Entry 4WJO (X-ray diffraction, 1.46 A resolution); this record covers chains A and B.

# Chain A
Molecule: Small ubiquitin-related modifier 1
Source organism: Homo sapiens
Notes: fragment: sumo1
UniProtKB: P63165 (SUMO1_HUMAN); residues 17-97 here = UniProt positions 17-97
Amino-acid sequence (83 residues; row label = number of the first residue in the row):
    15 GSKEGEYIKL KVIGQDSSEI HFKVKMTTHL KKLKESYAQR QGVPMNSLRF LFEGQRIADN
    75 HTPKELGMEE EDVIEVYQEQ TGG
Disordered / not traced: 15-17, 95-97
Sequence notes: expression tag (15-16); engineered mutation Ala-52 (Cys in P63165)
UniProt features mapped onto this chain:
  - region: Lys-37 to Met-40 (Microbial infection: Interaction with Tula hantavirus)
  - site: Phe-36 (Interaction with PIAS2)
  - modified residue: Ser-32 (Phosphoserine)
  - cross-link: Lys-17 (Glycyl lysine isopeptide (Lys-Gly) (interchain with G-Cter in SUMO2)), Lys-23 (Glycyl lysine isopeptide (Lys-Gly) (interchain with G-Cter in SUMO2)), Lys-25 (Glycyl lysine isopeptide (Lys-Gly) (interchain with G-Cter in SUMO1)), Lys-37 (Glycyl lysine isopeptide (Lys-Gly) (interchain with G-Cter in SUMO2)), Lys-39 (Glycyl lysine isopeptide (Lys-Gly) (interchain with G-Cter in SUMO2)), Lys-45 (Glycyl lysine isopeptide (Lys-Gly) (interchain with G-Cter in SUMO2)), Lys-46 (Glycyl lysine isopeptide (Lys-Gly) (interchain with G-Cter in SUMO2)), Gly-97 (Glycyl lysine isopeptide (Gly-Lys) (interchain with K-? in acceptor proteins))
  - mutagenesis: Phe-36 (F36A: Abolishes binding to PIAS2), Gly-97 (G97A: Abolishes sumoylation of ZBED1)
What the authors report for this chain:
  - mutagenesis - K37A/K39A, K37A/K39A/K45A/K46A, K45A/K46A: decreased binding to Protein PML (chain B)

# Chain B
Molecule: Protein PML
Source organism: Homo sapiens
Notes: fragment: pml
UniProtKB: P29590 (PML_HUMAN), isoform P29590-5; residues 2-28 here correspond to UniProt positions 547-573 (UniProt number = residue number + 545)
Amino-acid sequence (29 residues; numbered 1 to 29; the number before each row is that of its first residue):
     1 GSGAGEAEER VVVISSSEDS DAENSSSRY
Disordered / not traced: 1-6, 16-23
Sequence notes: expression tag (1, 29)
UniProt features mapped onto this chain:
  - region: Val-11 to Ser-17 (Sumo interaction motif (SIM))
  - site: Ala-7, Glu-8 (Breakpoint for translocation to form PML-RARA oncogene in type B APL)
  - modified residue: Ser-20 (Phosphoserine)

# Interface between chain A and chain B
Pairs across the interface - 22 pairs, chain A then chain B:
  Tyr-21(A) / Val-13(B)
  Tyr-21(A) / Ile-14(B)
  Tyr-21(A) / Ser-15(B)
  Lys-23(A) / Glu-9(B)  salt bridge
  Lys-23(A) / Val-11(B)
  Glu-33(A) / Arg-10(B)  hydrogen bond (backbone-side chain)
  Ile-34(A) / Arg-10(B)
  Ile-34(A) / Val-12(B)  hydrophobic
  His-35(A) / Arg-10(B)  hydrogen bond (backbone-backbone)
  His-35(A) / Val-11(B)
  His-35(A) / Val-12(B)  hydrogen bond (backbone-backbone)
  Phe-36(A) / Val-12(B)
  Phe-36(A) / Ile-14(B)  hydrophobic
  Lys-37(A) / Val-12(B)  hydrogen bond (backbone-backbone)
  Lys-37(A) / Val-13(B)
  Lys-37(A) / Ile-14(B)  hydrogen bond (backbone-backbone)
  Val-38(A) / Ile-14(B)  hydrophobic
  Thr-42(A) / Ile-14(B)
  Lys-46(A) / Ile-14(B)
  Ser-50(A) / Val-12(B)
  Ser-50(A) / Ile-14(B)
  Arg-54(A) / Val-12(B)
Interface residues without a listed pair, chain A (14 interface residues in all): Ser-32, Leu-47

# Overview
14 residues of chain A and 7 residues of chain B are in contact; the contacts include 5 hydrogen bonds and 1
salt bridge. Among the polar pairs are Lys-23(A)/Glu-9(B), Glu-33(A)/Arg-10(B) and His-35(A)/Arg-10(B). From
the paper: K37A/K39A, K37A/K39A/K45A/K46A and K45A/K46A of chain A reduce binding to Protein PML (chain B).
Chain A is Small ubiquitin-related modifier 1 and chain B is Protein PML, both from Homo sapiens; the
structure, Crystal Structure of SUMO1 in complex with PML, was determined by X-ray diffraction together with
4WJN, 4WJP and 4WJQ from the same study.
